PDB entry 6JM9 | electron microscopy, 7.30 A resolution (low resolution: residue-level contacts below are approximate; hydrogen-bond / salt-bridge calls are withheld) | chains I and A of the 11 polymer chains in the assembly

== Chain I ==
Molecule: DNA strand I
Source organism: synthetic construct
Sequence (123 nucleotides; each row starts with the number of its first residue; numbers below 1 keep their minus sign (DC-63 is residue -63)):
   -63 CACCTGCAGATTCTACCAAAAGTGTATTTGGAAACTGCTCCATCAAAAGG
   -13 CATGTTCAGCTGAATTCAGCTGAACATGCCTTTTGATGGAGCAGTTTCCA
    37 AATACACTTTTGGTAGAATCTGC

== Chain A ==
Protein: Histone H3.2
Source organism: Xenopus laevis
UniProt: P84233 (H32_XENLA); residues 38-135 here correspond to UniProt positions 39-136 (UniProt number = residue number + 1)
Chain sequence (98 residues; row label = number of the first residue in the row):
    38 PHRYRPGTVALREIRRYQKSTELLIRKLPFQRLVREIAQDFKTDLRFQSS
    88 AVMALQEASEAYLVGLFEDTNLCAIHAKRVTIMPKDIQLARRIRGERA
UniProt features mapped onto this chain:
  - modified residue: Tyr41 (Phosphotyrosine), Lys56 (N6,N6,N6-trimethyllysine), Ser57 (Phosphoserine), Lys64 (N6-(2-hydroxyisobutyryl)lysine), Lys79 (N6,N6,N6-trimethyllysine), Thr80 (Phosphothreonine), Ser86 (Phosphoserine), Thr107 (Phosphothreonine), Lys115 (N6-acetyllysine), Lys122 (N6-(2-hydroxyisobutyryl)lysine)
  - lipidation: Cys110 (S-palmitoyl cysteine)
Reported in the primary citation:
  - post-translational modification sites: Lys79 (citing earlier work)
  - mutagenesis - H39A/Y41A/R49D: unchanged catalytic activity

== Chain I / chain A interface ==
Residue-residue contacts (20):
  DC-23(I) with Arg83(A); Phe84(A); Gln85(A); Ser86(A)
  DA-22(I) with Arg72(A); Arg83(A); Phe84(A)
  DC-13(I) with Arg63(A)
  DT-8(I) with Arg40(A)
  DA-6(I) with Arg42(A); Pro43(A)
  DG-5(I) with Arg42(A)
  DC-4(I) with Val117(A); Thr118(A)
  DT-3(I) with Arg116(A); Val117(A); Thr118(A); Met120(A)
  DG-2(I) with Arg116(A); Met120(A)
Interface residues without a listed pair, chain I (10 interface residues in all): DG-14
Interface residues without a listed pair, chain A (14 interface residues in all): Lys115

== Overview ==
10 residues of chain I face 14 of chain A across their interface. From the paper: H39A/Y41A/R49D of chain A
leave catalytic activity unchanged; a modification site at Lys79(A).
Here chain I is DNA strand I (synthetic construct) and chain A is Histone H3.2 (Xenopus laevis). Entry 6JM9
(cryo-EM structure of DOT1L bound to unmodified nucleosome) was determined by electron microscopy.
